Entry 8QFS (electron microscopy, 2.70 A resolution); this record covers chains B and A of the 3 polymer chains in the assembly.

[Chain B]
Molecule: tRNA
Source organism: Escherichia coli 'BL21-Gold(DE3)pLysS AG'
Sequence (76 nucleotides; each row starts with the number of its first residue):
     1 GCCCGGAUAG CUCAGUCGGU AGAGCAGGGG AUUGAAAAUC CCCGUGXCCU UGGUUCGAUU
    61 CCGAGUCCGG GCACCA
Disordered / not traced: 28-42
Modified residues: 4SU (4-thiouridine-5'-monophosphate) at position 8, H2U (5,6-dihydrouridine-5'-monophosphate) at position 16, H2U (5,6-dihydrouridine-5'-monophosphate) at position 20, 3AU (3-[(3S)-3-amino-3-carboxypropyl]uridine 5'-(dihydrogen phosphate)) at position 47, 5MU (5-methyluridine 5'-monophosphate) at position 54, PSU (pseudouridine-5'-monophosphate) at position 55

[Chain A]
Molecule: Protein SidH
Source organism: Escherichia coli 'BL21-Gold(DE3)pLysS AG'
Reference sequence: Q6RCQ4 (Q6RCQ4_LEGPN); residue numbers follow UniProt; this construct covers 1-2225
Sequence (2248 residues; each row starts with the number of its first residue; numbers below 1 keep their minus sign (Met-22 is residue -22)):
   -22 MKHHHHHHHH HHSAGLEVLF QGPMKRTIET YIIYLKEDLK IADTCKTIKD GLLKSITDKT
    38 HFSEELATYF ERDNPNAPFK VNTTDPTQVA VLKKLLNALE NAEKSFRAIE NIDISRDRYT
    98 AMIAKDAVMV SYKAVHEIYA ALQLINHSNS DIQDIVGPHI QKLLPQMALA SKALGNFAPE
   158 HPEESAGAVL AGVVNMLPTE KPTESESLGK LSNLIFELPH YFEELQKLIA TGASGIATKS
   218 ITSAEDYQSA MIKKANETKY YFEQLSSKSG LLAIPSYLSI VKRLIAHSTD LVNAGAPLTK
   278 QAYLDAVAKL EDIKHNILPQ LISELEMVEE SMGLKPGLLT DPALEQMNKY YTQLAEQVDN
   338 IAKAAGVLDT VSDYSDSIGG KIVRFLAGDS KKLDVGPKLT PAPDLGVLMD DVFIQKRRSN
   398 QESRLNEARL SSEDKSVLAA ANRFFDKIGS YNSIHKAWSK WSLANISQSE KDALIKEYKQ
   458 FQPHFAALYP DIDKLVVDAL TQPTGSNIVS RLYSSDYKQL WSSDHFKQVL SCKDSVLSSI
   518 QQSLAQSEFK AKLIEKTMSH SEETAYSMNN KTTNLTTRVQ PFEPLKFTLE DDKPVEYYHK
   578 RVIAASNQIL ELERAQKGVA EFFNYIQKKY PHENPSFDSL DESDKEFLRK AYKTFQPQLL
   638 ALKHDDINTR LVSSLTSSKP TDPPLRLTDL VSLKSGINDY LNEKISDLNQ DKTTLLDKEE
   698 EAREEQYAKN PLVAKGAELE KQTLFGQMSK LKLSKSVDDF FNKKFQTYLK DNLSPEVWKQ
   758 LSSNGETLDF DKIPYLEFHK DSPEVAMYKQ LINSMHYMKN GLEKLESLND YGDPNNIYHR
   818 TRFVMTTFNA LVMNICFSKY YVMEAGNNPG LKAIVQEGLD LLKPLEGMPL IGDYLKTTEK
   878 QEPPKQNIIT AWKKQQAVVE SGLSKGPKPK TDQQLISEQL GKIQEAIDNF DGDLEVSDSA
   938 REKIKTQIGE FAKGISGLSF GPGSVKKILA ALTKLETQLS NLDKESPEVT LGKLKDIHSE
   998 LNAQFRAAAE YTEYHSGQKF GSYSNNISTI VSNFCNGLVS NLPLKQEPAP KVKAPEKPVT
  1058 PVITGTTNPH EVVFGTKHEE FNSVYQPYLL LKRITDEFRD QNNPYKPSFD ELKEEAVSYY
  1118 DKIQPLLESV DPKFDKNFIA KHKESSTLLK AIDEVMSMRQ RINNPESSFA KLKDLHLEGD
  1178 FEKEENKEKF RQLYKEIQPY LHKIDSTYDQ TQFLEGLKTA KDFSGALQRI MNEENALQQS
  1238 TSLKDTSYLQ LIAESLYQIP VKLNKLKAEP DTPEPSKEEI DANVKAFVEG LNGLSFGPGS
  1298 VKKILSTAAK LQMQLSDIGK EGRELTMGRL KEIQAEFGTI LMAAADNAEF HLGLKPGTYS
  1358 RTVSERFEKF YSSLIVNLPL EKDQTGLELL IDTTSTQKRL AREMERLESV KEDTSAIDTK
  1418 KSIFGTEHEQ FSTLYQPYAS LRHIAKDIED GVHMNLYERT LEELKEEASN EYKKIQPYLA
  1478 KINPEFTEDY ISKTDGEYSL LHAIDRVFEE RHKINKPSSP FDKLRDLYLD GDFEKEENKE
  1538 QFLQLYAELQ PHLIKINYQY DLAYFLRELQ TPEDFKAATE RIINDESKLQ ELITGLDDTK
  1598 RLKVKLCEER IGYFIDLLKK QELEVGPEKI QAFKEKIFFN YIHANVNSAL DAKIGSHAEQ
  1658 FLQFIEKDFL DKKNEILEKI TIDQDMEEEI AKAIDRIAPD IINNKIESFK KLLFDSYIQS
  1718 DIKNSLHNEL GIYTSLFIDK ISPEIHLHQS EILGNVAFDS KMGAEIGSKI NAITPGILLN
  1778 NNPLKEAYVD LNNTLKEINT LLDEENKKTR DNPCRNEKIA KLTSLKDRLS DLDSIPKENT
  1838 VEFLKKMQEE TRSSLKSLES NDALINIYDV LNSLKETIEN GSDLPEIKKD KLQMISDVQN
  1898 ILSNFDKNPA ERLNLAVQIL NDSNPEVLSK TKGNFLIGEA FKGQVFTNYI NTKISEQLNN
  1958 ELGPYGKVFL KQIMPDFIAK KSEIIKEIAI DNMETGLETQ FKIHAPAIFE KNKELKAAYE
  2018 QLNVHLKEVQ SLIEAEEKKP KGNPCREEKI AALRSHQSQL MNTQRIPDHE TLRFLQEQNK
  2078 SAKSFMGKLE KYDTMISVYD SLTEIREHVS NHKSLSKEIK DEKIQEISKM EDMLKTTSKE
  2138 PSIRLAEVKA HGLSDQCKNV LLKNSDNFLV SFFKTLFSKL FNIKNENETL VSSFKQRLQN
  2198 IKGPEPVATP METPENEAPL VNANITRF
Disordered / not traced: -22 to 2, 90-103, 176-188, 207-227, 268-278, 340-381, 609-616, 656-662, 875-879, 899-908, 1041-1240, 1262-1275, 1313-1326, 1370-1387, 1441-1497, 1620-2225
Construct notes: initiating methionine (-22); expression tag (-21 to 0)
From the paper describing this entry:
  - binding site for tRNA (chain B): Lys57, Lys71, Lys504, Arg819
  - mutagenesis - K57E/K71E/K110E/A117E/K504E/R819E: abolished binding to tRNA (chain B)
  - mutagenesis - K57E/K71E/K110E/A117E/K504E/R819E: abolished binding to Elongation factor Tu
  - post-translational modification sites: Lys230, Lys358, Lys369, Lys656

[How chain B and chain A interact]
Residue-residue contacts - 23 pairs, chain B then chain A:
  G19(B) - Pro55(A)  base contact
  G19(B) - Phe56(A)  base contact
  G19(B) - Lys57(A)  hydrogen bond to the sugar
  G19(B) - Val58(A)  hydrogen bond to the base
  G19(B) - Asn74(A)  base contact
  3AU_47(B) - Val107(A)  base contact
  3AU_47(B) - Lys110(A)  base contact
  5MU_54(B) - Phe820(A)  phosphate contact
  PSU_55(B) - Lys110(A)  base contact
  PSU_55(B) - Arg819(A)  salt bridge to the phosphate
  C56(B) - Val58(A)  base contact
  C56(B) - Lys71(A)  base contact
  C56(B) - Asn74(A)  hydrogen bond to the base
  C56(B) - Ala75(A)  sugar contact
  C56(B) - Asn78(A)  sugar contact
  C56(B) - Glu114(A)  hydrogen bond to the sugar
  C56(B) - Ala117(A)  sugar contact
  C56(B) - Leu121(A)  phosphate contact
  C56(B) - Arg819(A)  salt bridge to the phosphate
  G57(B) - Asn78(A)  hydrogen bond to the sugar
  G57(B) - Glu114(A)  sugar contact
  G57(B) - Arg819(A)  salt bridge to the phosphate
  C62(B) - Lys504(A)  hydrogen bond to the phosphate
Interface residues without a listed pair, chain B (9 interface residues in all): A58, G63

[In short]
9 residues of chain B and 16 residues of chain A are in contact, with 6 hydrogen bonds and 3 salt bridges.
Polar pairs include G19(B)-Val58(A), C56(B)-Asn74(A) and G19(B)-Lys57(A). The paper reports a binding site for
tRNA (chain B) at Lys57(A), Lys71(A) and Lys504(A) among others; K57E/K71E/K110E/A117E/K504E/R819E of chain A
abolish binding to tRNA (chain B).
Here chain B is tRNA and chain A is Protein SidH, both from Escherichia coli 'BL21-Gold(DE3)pLysS AG'. Entry
8QFS (Cryo-EM structure of SidH from Legionella pneumophila) was determined by electron microscopy (same
publication as 8QHC).
